PDB entry 5BXL | X-ray diffraction, 2.80 A resolution | chains N and a of the 28 polymer chains in the assembly

# Chain N
Protein: Proteasome subunit beta type-1
Organism: Saccharomyces cerevisiae (strain ATCC 204508 / S288c)
Notes: EC 3.4.25.1
Reference sequence: P38624 (PSB1_YEAST); residues 1-196 here correspond to UniProt positions 20-215 (UniProt number = residue number + 19)
Amino-acid sequence (196 residues; row label = number of the first residue in the row):
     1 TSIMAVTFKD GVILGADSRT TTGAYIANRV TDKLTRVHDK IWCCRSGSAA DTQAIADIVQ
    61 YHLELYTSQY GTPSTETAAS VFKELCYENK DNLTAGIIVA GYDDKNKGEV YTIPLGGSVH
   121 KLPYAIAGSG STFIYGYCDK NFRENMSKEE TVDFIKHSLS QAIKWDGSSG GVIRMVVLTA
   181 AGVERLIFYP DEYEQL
Metal / ion sites: Mg2+: Ile163, Ser169
UniProt features mapped onto this chain:
  - active site: Thr1 (Nucleophile)

# Chain a
Protein: Proteasome subunit beta type-7
Organism: Saccharomyces cerevisiae (strain ATCC 204508 / S288c)
Notes: EC 3.4.25.1
Reference sequence: P30657 (PSB7_YEAST); residues -12 to 233 here correspond to UniProt positions 21-266 (UniProt number = residue number + 33)
Amino-acid sequence (246 residues; numbered -12 to 233; the number before each row is that of its first residue; numbers below 1 keep their minus sign (Thr-12 is residue -12)):
   -12 TQIANAGASP MVNTQQPIVT GTSVISMKYD NGVIIAADNL GSYGSLLRFN GVERLIPVGD
    48 NTVVGISGDI SDMQHIERLL KDLVTENAYD NPLADAEEAL EPSYIFEYLA TVMYQRRSKM
   108 NPLWNAIIVA GVQSNGDQFL RYVNLLGVTY SSPTLATGFG AHMANPLLRK VVDRESDIPK
   168 TTVQVAEEAI VNAMRVLYYR DARSSRNFSL AIIDKNTGLT FKKNLQVENM KWDFAKDIKG
   228 YGTQKI
Disordered / not traced: -12 to 0, 233

# How chain N and chain a interact
Pairs across the interface - 58 pairs, chain N then chain a:
  Arg19(N) - Ala189(a)
  Thr21(N) - Ala189(a)
  Ala24(N) - Phe146(a)  hydrophobic
  Ala24(N) - Arg187(a)
  Ala24(N) - Asp188(a)
  Ala24(N) - Ala189(a)  hydrogen bond (backbone-backbone)
  Ala24(N) - Arg190(a)
  Tyr25(N) - Phe146(a)
  Tyr25(N) - Arg187(a)
  Ile26(N) - Tyr186(a)
  Ile26(N) - Arg187(a)  hydrogen bond (backbone-backbone)
  Ile26(N) - Asp188(a)
  Ile26(N) - Ala189(a)
  Ala27(N) - Arg187(a)  hydrogen bond (backbone-side chain)
  Arg29(N) - Tyr186(a)
  Arg29(N) - Arg187(a)
  Arg29(N) - Lys218(a)  hydrogen bond (side chain-backbone)
  Arg29(N) - Trp219(a)
  Arg29(N) - Phe221(a)
  Val30(N) - Phe221(a)  hydrophobic
  Val30(N) - Ala222(a)  hydrophobic
  Val30(N) - Ile225(a)  hydrophobic
  Asp32(N) - Lys226(a)
  Asp32(N) - Gly227(a)  hydrogen bond (side chain-backbone)
  Leu34(N) - Gln231(a)
  Thr35(N) - Tyr228(a)
  Thr35(N) - Gln231(a)
  Arg36(N) - Gln231(a)  hydrogen bond (backbone-side chain)
  Trp42(N) - Gln231(a)
  Arg45(N) - Tyr228(a)
  Gln53(N) - Tyr228(a)  hydrogen bond (backbone-side chain)
  Ala56(N) - Tyr228(a)
  Asp57(N) - Tyr228(a)  hydrogen bond
  Phe133(N) - Leu33(a)  hydrophobic
  Lys164(N) - Leu34(a)
  Trp165(N) - Ser32(a)
  Trp165(N) - Leu33(a)
  Trp165(N) - Leu34(a)  hydrogen bond (backbone-backbone)
  Trp165(N) - Arg35(a)
  Asp166(N) - Ser32(a)
  Gly167(N) - Ser32(a)  hydrogen bond (backbone-backbone)
  Gly167(N) - Leu34(a)
  Gly167(N) - Ala189(a)
  Gly171(N) - Trp219(a)
  Val172(N) - Trp219(a)  hydrophobic
  Arg174(N) - Ala222(a)  hydrogen bond (side chain-backbone)
  Arg174(N) - Ile225(a)
  Arg185(N) - Lys226(a)
  Arg185(N) - Gln231(a)
  Ile187(N) - Ala222(a)  hydrophobic
  Ile187(N) - Lys223(a)
  Tyr189(N) - Trp219(a)
  Tyr189(N) - Asp220(a)  hydrogen bond
  Tyr189(N) - Lys223(a)
  Pro190(N) - Trp219(a)
  Asp191(N) - Arg193(a)  salt bridge
  Glu194(N) - Tyr185(a)  hydrogen bond
  Glu194(N) - Arg193(a)  salt bridge
Also at the interface, not in a pair above, chain N (34 interface residues in all): Asn28, Ile163, Ser168
Also at the interface, not in a pair above, chain a (26 interface residues in all): Asn37, Met150, Met217

# Summary
The interface between chain N and chain a involves 34 residues on one side and 26 on the other; the contacts
include 13 hydrogen bonds and 2 salt bridges. Among the polar pairs are Asp191(N)-Arg193(a),
Glu194(N)-Arg193(a) and Ala27(N)-Arg187(a).
Chain N is Proteasome subunit beta type-1 and chain a is Proteasome subunit beta type-7, both from
Saccharomyces cerevisiae (strain ATCC 204508 / S288c); the structure, Yeast 20S proteasome beta2-G170A mutant,
was determined by X-ray diffraction, deposited together with 5BXN.
